PDB entry 9CDI | electron microscopy, 3.24 A resolution | chains A and B

Chain A (and B):
Name: ATPase MORC2
Organism: Homo sapiens
Notes: EC 3.6.1.-; chain B of this document is another copy of the same molecule, construct and numbering; everything in this record applies to it too
UniProt: Q9Y6X9 (MORC2_HUMAN); numbering as in UniProt (aligned over 1-603)
Chain sequence (603 residues; row label = number of the first residue in the row):
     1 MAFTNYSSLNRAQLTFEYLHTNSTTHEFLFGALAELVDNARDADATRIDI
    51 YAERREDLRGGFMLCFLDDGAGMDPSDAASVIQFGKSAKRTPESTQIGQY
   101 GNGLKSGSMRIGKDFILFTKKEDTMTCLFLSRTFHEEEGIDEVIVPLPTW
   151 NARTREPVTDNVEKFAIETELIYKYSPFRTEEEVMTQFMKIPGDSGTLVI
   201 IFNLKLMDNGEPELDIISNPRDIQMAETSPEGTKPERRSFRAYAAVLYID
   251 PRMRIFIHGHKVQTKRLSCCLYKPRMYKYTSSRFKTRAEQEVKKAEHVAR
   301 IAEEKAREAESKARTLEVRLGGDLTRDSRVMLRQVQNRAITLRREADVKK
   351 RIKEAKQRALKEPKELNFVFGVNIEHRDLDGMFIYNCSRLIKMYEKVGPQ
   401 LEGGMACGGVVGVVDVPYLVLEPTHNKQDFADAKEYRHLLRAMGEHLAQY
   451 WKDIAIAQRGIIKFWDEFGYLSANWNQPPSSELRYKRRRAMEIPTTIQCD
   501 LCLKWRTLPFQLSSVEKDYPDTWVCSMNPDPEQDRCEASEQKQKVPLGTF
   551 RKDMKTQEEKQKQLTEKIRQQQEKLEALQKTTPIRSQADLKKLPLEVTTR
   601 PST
Disordered / not traced: 1-4, 308-342, 515-518, 552-603 (chain B: 308, 310-342, 511-518, 529-533, 552-603)
UniProt features mapped onto this chain:
  - zinc finger: A490 to K544 (CW-type)
  - binding site (ATP): N39, S87 to K89, Q99 to K105, K427
  - binding site (Mg(2+)): N39
  - binding site (Zn(2+)): C499, C502, C525, C536
  - modified residue: A2 (N-acetylalanine), T582 (Phosphothreonine), S602 (Phosphoserine)
  - natural variant: T24 (T24I: In DIGFAN), E27 (E27K: In DIGFAN), S87 (S87L: In CMT2Z and DIGFAN), A88 (A88V: In DIGFAN), Q96 (Q96E: In CMT2Z; uncertain significance), R132 (R132C: In DIGFAN), E236 (E236G: In CMT2Z), R252 (R252W: In CMT2Z), R266 (R266S: In DIGFAN), S388 (S388R: In DIGFAN), Y394 (Y394C: In DIGFAN and CMT2Z), Q400 (Q400R: In CMT2Z), 6 further natural variant entries in UniProt
  - mutagenesis: Y18 (Y18A: Abolishes homodimerization. No effect on ATPase activity. Loss of HUSH-dependent gene silencing), N39 (N39A: Loss of ATP-binding and ATPase activity. Does not homodimerizes. Seems to abolish chromatin compaction), D68 (D68A: Loss of ATP-binding and ATPase activity. Loss of binding to ATP and ATPase activity; when associated with A-69. Prevents chromatin remodeling), D69 (D69A: No effect on binding to ATP and ATPase activity; when associated with A-68), R266 (R266A: Increases HUSH-dependent gene silencing), R319 (R319E: No effect on HUSH-dependent gene silencing), R326 (R326E: Loss of HUSH-dependent gene silencing. Decreases dsDNA-binding affinity; when associated with E-329 and E-333), R329 (R329E: Loss of HUSH-dependent gene silencing. Decreases dsDNA-binding affinity; when associated with E-326 and E-333), R333 (R333E: Loss of HUSH-dependent gene silencing. Decreases dsDNA-binding affinity; when associated with E-326 and E-329), R344 (R344E: No effect on HUSH-dependent gene silencing), R351 (R351E: No effect on HUSH-dependent gene silencing), R358 (R358E: No effect on HUSH-dependent gene silencing)
Bound ions: Zn2+: C499, C502, C525, C536
Residues lining bound ligands: AMP-PNP (ANP; phosphoaminophosphonic acid-adenylate ester): E35, N39, A40, A43, D68, G72, M73, D77, V81, S87, K89, G98, Q99, Y100, G101, N102, G103, L104, K105, T197, K427
Reported in the primary citation:
  - mutagenesis - N39A: decreased binding to DNA

Chain A / chain B interface:
Residue-residue contacts - 95 pairs, chain A then chain B:
  Y6(A) - F134(B)  hydrophobic
  Y6(A) - E138(B)  hydrogen bond
  Y6(A) - I144(B)
  Y6(A) - I167(B)  hydrophobic
  S8(A) - N161(B)
  S8(A) - K164(B)  hydrogen bond (backbone-side chain)
  L9(A) - I144(B)  hydrophobic
  L9(A) - I167(B)  hydrophobic
  L9(A) - L171(B)  hydrophobic
  N10(A) - I144(B)
  N10(A) - V145(B)  hydrogen bond (backbone-backbone)
  N10(A) - K164(B)  hydrogen bond
  N10(A) - E168(B)
  R11(A) - E142(B)  salt bridge
  R11(A) - V143(B)
  R11(A) - I144(B)
  A12(A) - I82(B)
  A12(A) - F84(B)  hydrophobic
  A12(A) - V143(B)  hydrogen bond (backbone-backbone)
  Q13(A) - I82(B)  hydrogen bond (backbone-backbone)
  Q13(A) - Q83(B)
  Q13(A) - F84(B)  hydrogen bond (backbone-backbone)
  L14(A) - Q13(B)
  L14(A) - L14(B)  hydrophobic
  L14(A) - F84(B)
  T15(A) - Q83(B)
  T15(A) - F84(B)  hydrogen bond (side chain-backbone)
  T15(A) - G85(B)
  T15(A) - K86(B)  hydrogen bond (side chain-backbone)
  E17(A) - G85(B)
  Y18(A) - Y18(B)  hydrogen bond
  Y18(A) - N22(B)  hydrogen bond
  Y18(A) - F84(B)
  Y18(A) - G85(B)
  T21(A) - Y100(B)
  T21(A) - N102(B)
  T21(A) - H425(B)
  N22(A) - Y18(B)  hydrogen bond
  T24(A) - Y100(B)
  T24(A) - T424(B)
  T24(A) - H425(B)
  T24(A) - A431(B)
  T25(A) - H425(B)
  E27(A) - A433(B)
  I82(A) - N10(B)
  I82(A) - A12(B)
  I82(A) - Q13(B)  hydrogen bond (backbone-backbone)
  Q83(A) - Q13(B)
  Q83(A) - T15(B)
  F84(A) - A12(B)  hydrophobic
  F84(A) - Q13(B)  hydrogen bond (backbone-backbone)
  F84(A) - T15(B)  hydrogen bond (backbone-side chain)
  F84(A) - Y18(B)
  G85(A) - T15(B)
  G85(A) - E17(B)
  G85(A) - Y18(B)
  K86(A) - T15(B)
  Y100(A) - T21(B)
  Y100(A) - T24(B)
  N102(A) - Y18(B)
  E138(A) - M1(B)
  E138(A) - Y6(B)  hydrogen bond
  E138(A) - K305(B)
  G139(A) - K305(B)
  I140(A) - M1(B)  hydrophobic
  E142(A) - R11(B)  salt bridge
  V143(A) - R11(B)
  V143(A) - A12(B)  hydrogen bond (backbone-backbone)
  I144(A) - Y6(B)  hydrophobic
  I144(A) - L9(B)  hydrophobic
  I144(A) - N10(B)
  I144(A) - R11(B)
  V145(A) - N10(B)  hydrogen bond (backbone-backbone)
  N161(A) - S8(B)  hydrogen bond
  K164(A) - S8(B)  hydrogen bond (side chain-backbone)
  K164(A) - N10(B)
  I167(A) - T4(B)
  I167(A) - Y6(B)  hydrophobic
  L171(A) - L9(B)  hydrophobic
  M207(A) - K434(B)
  D208(A) - K434(B)  salt bridge
  D208(A) - E435(B)
  E227(A) - K434(B)
  E227(A) - R437(B)  salt bridge
  P230(A) - R437(B)
  T424(A) - T24(B)
  H425(A) - T21(B)
  H425(A) - T24(B)
  H425(A) - H425(B)  hydrogen bond
  A431(A) - T24(B)
  A431(A) - R110(B)
  K434(A) - M207(B)
  K434(A) - D208(B)  salt bridge
  E435(A) - D208(B)
  R437(A) - P230(B)
Interface residues without a listed pair, chain A (57 interface residues in all): N5, R90, R110, F134, E137, P146, E168, R283, Q290, P423, D429, F430, A433
Interface residues without a listed pair, chain B (57 interface residues in all): F3, T25, E27, R90, I140, E227, T233, R283, P423, D429, F430

Overview:
Chain A and chain B each contribute 57 residues to their interface; the contacts include 21 hydrogen bonds and
5 salt bridges. Polar contacts include R11(A)-E142(B), D208(A)-K434(B) and E227(A)-R437(B). Bound to chain A:
AMP-PNP. From the paper: N39A of chain A reduces binding to DNA.
Both chains are ATPase MORC2 (Homo sapiens). Entry 9CDI (MORC2 ATPase structure) was determined by electron
microscopy (same publication as 9CDF, 9CDG, 9CDH and 9CDJ).
